PDB entry 4R6N | X-ray diffraction, 1.67 A resolution | chains A and B of the 4 polymer chains in the assembly

[Chain A]
Name: Agglutinin alpha chain
From: Artocarpus integer
UniProtKB: P18670 (LECA_ARTIN); residue numbers follow UniProt; this construct covers 1-133
Amino-acid sequence (133 residues; numbered 1 to 133; the number before each row is that of its first residue):
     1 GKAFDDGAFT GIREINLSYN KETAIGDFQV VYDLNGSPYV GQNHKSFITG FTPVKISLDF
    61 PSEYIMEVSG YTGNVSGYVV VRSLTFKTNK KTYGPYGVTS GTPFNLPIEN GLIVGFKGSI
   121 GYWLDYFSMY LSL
Small-molecule neighbours: methyl beta-D-galactopyranoside (MBG): Gly1, Phe47, Tyr78, Val80, Gly121, Tyr122, Trp123, Asp125
UniProt features mapped onto this chain:
  - region: Val68 to Asn89 (IgA-binding)
  - glycosylation (N-linked (GlcNAc...) asparagine): Asn43, Asn74
  - natural variant: Lys45 (K45L; K45T), Met66 (M66D; M66V)
From the paper describing this entry:
  - binding site for methyl beta-D-galactopyranoside: Gly1, Phe47, Tyr78, Tyr122 to Asp125
  - conformationally variable residues: Phe47, Tyr78, Tyr122

[Chain B]
Name: Agglutinin beta-3 chain
From: Artocarpus integer
UniProtKB: P18673 (LECB3_ARTIN); residues 2-20 here = UniProt positions 2-20
Amino-acid sequence (19 residues; row label = number of the first residue in the row):
     2 EQSGISQTVI VGPWGAKVS
Unresolved in the structure: 2, 19-20

[How chain A and chain B interact]
Pairs across the interface (27; chain A residue first):
  Ala8(A) - Thr9(B)
  Thr72(A) - Gly16(B)
  Val79(A) - Ala17(B)
  Val81(A) - Trp15(B)
  Phe104(A) - Trp15(B)
  Leu106(A) - Val12(B)  hydrophobic
  Leu106(A) - Trp15(B)  hydrophobic
  Asp125(A) - Gly16(B)
  Asp125(A) - Ala17(B)  hydrogen bond (backbone-backbone)
  Tyr126(A) - Trp15(B)
  Tyr126(A) - Gly16(B)
  Tyr126(A) - Ala17(B)
  Phe127(A) - Pro14(B)
  Phe127(A) - Trp15(B)  hydrogen bond (backbone-backbone)
  Ser128(A) - Ile11(B)
  Ser128(A) - Val12(B)
  Ser128(A) - Gly13(B)
  Ser128(A) - Pro14(B)
  Met129(A) - Ile11(B)
  Met129(A) - Val12(B)  hydrogen bond (backbone-backbone)
  Met129(A) - Trp15(B)  hydrophobic
  Tyr130(A) - Thr9(B)
  Tyr130(A) - Val10(B)
  Tyr130(A) - Ile11(B)  hydrophobic
  Leu131(A) - Thr9(B)
  Leu131(A) - Val10(B)  hydrogen bond (backbone-backbone)
  Leu131(A) - Val12(B)  hydrophobic
Also at the interface, not in a pair above, chain A (15 interface residues in all): Val114, Lys117

[In short]
15 residues of chain A face 9 of chain B across their interface; the contacts include 4 hydrogen bonds. The
backbones hydrogen-bond at Asp125(A)-Ala17(B), Phe127(A)-Trp15(B) and Met129(A)-Val12(B). Bound to chain A:
methyl beta-D-galactopyranoside. The paper reports a binding site for methyl beta-D-galactopyranoside at
Gly1(A), Phe47(A) and Tyr78(A) among others; conformational variability at Phe47(A), Tyr78(A) and Tyr122(A).
Here chain A is Agglutinin alpha chain and chain B is Agglutinin beta-3 chain, both from Artocarpus integer.
Entry 4R6N (Jacalin-carbohydrate interactions. Distortion of the ligand as a determinant of affinity) was
determined by X-ray diffraction together with 4R6O, 4R6P, 4R6Q and 4R6R from the same study.
